3IYD - chains H and J of the 10 polymer chains in the assembly; structure by electron microscopy, 19.80 A resolution (very low resolution: no residue pairs are listed; an interface is given only as per-side residue counts).

Chain H:
Molecule: Catabolite gene activator
Source organism: Escherichia coli K-12
UniProt: P0ACJ8 (CRP_ECOLI); residues 1-209 here correspond to UniProt positions 2-210 (UniProt number = residue number + 1)
Sequence (209 residues; row label = number of the first residue in the row):
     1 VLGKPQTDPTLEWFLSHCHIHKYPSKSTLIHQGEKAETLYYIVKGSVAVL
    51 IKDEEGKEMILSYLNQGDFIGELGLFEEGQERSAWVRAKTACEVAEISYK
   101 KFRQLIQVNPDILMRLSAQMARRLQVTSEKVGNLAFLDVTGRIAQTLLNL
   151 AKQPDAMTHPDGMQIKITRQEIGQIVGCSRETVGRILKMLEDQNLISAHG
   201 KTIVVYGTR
Disordered / not traced: 1-8
Ligand contacts: adenosine-3',5'-cyclic-monophosphate (CMP): Ile30, Val49, Leu61, Ser62, Leu64, Gly71, Glu72, Leu73, Gly74, Glu81, Arg82, Ser83, Ala84, Val86, Arg123

Chain J:
Molecule: 98-nt DNA strand
Sequence (98 nucleotides; numbered 1 to 98; the number before each row is that of its first residue):
     1 CTTGTTATCCGCTCACAATTCCACACTAATTACGAGCCGGAAGCATAAAG
    51 TGTAAAGCCTTTTTTGCCTAAAATGTGATCTAGATCACATTTATTGCG

Interface between chain H and chain J:
At this resolution (20 A) residue pairs are not listed: 18 residues of chain H and 10 of chain J lie at the interface.

Overview:
The interface between chain H and chain J involves 18 residues on one side and 10 on the other. Bound to chain
H: adenosine-3',5'-cyclic-monophosphate.
Here chain H is Catabolite gene activator (Escherichia coli K-12) and chain J is a 98-nt DNA strand. Entry
3IYD (Three-dimensional EM structure of an intact activator-dependent transcription initiation complex) was
determined by electron microscopy.
